Entry 5M02 (X-ray diffraction, 1.75 A resolution); this record covers chains H and P of the 5 polymer chains in the assembly.

Chain H:
Protein: T-cell receptor beta chain V region C5, T-cell receptor beta-2 chain C region
Organism: Mus musculus
UniProt: chimeric construct of P04213, P01851: residues 1-92 from P04213 (TVB5_MOUSE) positions 11-102 (UniProt number = residue number + 10); residues 112-238 from P01851 positions 1-127 (UniProt number = residue number - 111)
Amino-acid sequence (238 residues; each row starts with the number of its first residue):
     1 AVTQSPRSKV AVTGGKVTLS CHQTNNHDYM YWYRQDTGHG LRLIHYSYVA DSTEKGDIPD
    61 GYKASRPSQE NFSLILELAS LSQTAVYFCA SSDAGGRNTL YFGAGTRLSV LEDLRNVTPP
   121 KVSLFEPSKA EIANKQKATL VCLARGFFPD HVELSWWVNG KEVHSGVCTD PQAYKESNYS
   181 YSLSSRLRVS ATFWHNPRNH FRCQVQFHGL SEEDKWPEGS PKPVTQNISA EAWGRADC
Not modelled in the structure: 238
Differences from the reference sequence: linker (93-111); conflict Cys-168 (Ser57 in P01851), Ser-182 (Cys71 in P01851)
UniProt features mapped onto this chain:
  - glycosylation (N-linked (GlcNAc...) asparagine): Asn-178, Asn-227
Cystine bridges: Cys-21/Cys-89, Cys-142/Cys-203

Chain P:
Protein: Lcmv-derived GP33 altered peptide ligand pf
Amino-acid sequence (9 residues; each row starts with the number of its first residue):
     1 KAPFNFATM

Chain H / chain P interface:
Pairs across the interface - 12 pairs, chain H then chain P:
  Asp-93(H) / Ala-7(P)
  Asp-93(H) / Thr-8(P)  hydrogen bond
  Ala-94(H) / Phe-6(P)
  Ala-94(H) / Thr-8(P)
  Gly-95(H) / Asn-5(P)
  Gly-95(H) / Phe-6(P)
  Gly-96(H) / Asn-5(P)  hydrogen bond (backbone-backbone)
  Gly-96(H) / Phe-6(P)
  Arg-97(H) / Phe-4(P)
  Arg-97(H) / Phe-6(P)
  Asn-98(H) / Phe-6(P)  hydrogen bond (side chain-backbone)
  Asn-98(H) / Ala-7(P)  hydrogen bond (side chain-backbone)

In short:
6 residues of chain H face 5 of chain P across their interface, with 4 hydrogen bonds. Among the polar pairs
are Asp-93(H)/Thr-8(P), Asn-98(H)/Phe-6(P) and Asn-98(H)/Ala-7(P).
Here chain H is T-cell receptor beta chain V region C5, T-cell receptor beta-2 chain C region (Mus musculus)
and chain P is Lcmv-derived GP33 altered peptide ligand pf. Entry 5M02 (Crystal structure of murine P14 TCR /
H-2Db with PF, modified gp33 peptide from LCMV) was determined by X-ray diffraction.
